Entry 1NMU (X-ray diffraction, 2.31 A resolution); this record covers chains A and B.

Chain A:
Protein: maltose-binding periplasmic protein
Organism: Escherichia coli
Reference sequence: P02928 (MALE_ECOLI); residues 1-366 here correspond to UniProt positions 27-392 (UniProt number = residue number + 26)
Amino-acid sequence (382 residues; each row starts with the number of its first residue; numbering starts at 0):
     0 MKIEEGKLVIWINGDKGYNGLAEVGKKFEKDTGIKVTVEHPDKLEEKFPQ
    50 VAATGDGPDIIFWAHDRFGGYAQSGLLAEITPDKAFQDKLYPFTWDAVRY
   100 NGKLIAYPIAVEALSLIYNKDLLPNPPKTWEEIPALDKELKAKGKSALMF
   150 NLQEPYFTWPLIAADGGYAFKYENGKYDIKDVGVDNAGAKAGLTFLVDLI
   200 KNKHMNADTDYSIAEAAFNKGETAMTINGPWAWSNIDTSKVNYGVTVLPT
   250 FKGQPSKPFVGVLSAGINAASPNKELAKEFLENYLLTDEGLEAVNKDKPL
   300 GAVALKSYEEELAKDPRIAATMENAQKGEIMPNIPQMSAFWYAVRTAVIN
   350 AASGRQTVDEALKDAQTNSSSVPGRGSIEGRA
Unresolved in the structure: 0-2, 371-381
Construct notes: initiating methionine (0); cloning artifact (367-381)

Chain B:
Protein: 60S ribosomal protein L30
Organism: Saccharomyces cerevisiae
Reference sequence: P14120 (RL30_YEAST); residues 2-105 here correspond to UniProt positions 1-104 (UniProt number = residue number - 1)
Amino-acid sequence (104 residues; row label = number of the first residue in the row):
     2 APVKSQESINQKLALVIKSGKYTLGYKSTVKSLRQGKSKLIIIAANTPVL
    52 RKSELEYYAMLSKTKVYYFQGGNNELGTAVGKLFRVGVVSILEAGDSDIL
   102 TTLA

How chain A and chain B interact:
Contacting residue pairs (16; chain A residue first):
  A52(A) with P3(B); Y69(B)
  T53(A) with K53(B), hydrogen bond (backbone-side chain); Y69(B)
  G54(A) with A46(B)
  D55(A) with K53(B), salt bridge
  Q72(A) with V4(B)
  S73(A) with P3(B); V4(B)
  G74(A) with P3(B); V4(B); Q71(B)
  A268(A) with Q71(B)
  A269(A) with N47(B), hydrogen bond (backbone-side chain); Q71(B)
  P271(A) with N47(B)
Also at the interface, not in a pair above, chain B (8 interface residues in all): E57

In short:
The interface between chain A and chain B involves 10 residues on one side and 8 on the other; the contacts
include 2 hydrogen bonds and 1 salt bridge. Polar pairs include D55(A)-K53(B), T53(A)-K53(B) and
A269(A)-N47(B).
Here chain A is maltose-binding periplasmic protein (Escherichia coli) and chain B is 60S ribosomal protein
L30 (Saccharomyces cerevisiae). Entry 1NMU (MBP-L30) was determined by X-ray diffraction.
